Entry 8Y51 (electron microscopy, 3.30 A resolution); this record covers chains B and G of the 5 polymer chains in the assembly.

Chain B:
Molecule: Guanine nucleotide-binding protein G(I)/G(S)/G(T) subunit beta-1
Organism: Homo sapiens
UniProtKB: P62873 (GBB1_HUMAN); residues 7-345 here correspond to UniProt positions 2-340 (UniProt number = residue number - 5)
Amino-acid sequence (345 residues; numbered 1 to 345; the number before each row is that of its first residue):
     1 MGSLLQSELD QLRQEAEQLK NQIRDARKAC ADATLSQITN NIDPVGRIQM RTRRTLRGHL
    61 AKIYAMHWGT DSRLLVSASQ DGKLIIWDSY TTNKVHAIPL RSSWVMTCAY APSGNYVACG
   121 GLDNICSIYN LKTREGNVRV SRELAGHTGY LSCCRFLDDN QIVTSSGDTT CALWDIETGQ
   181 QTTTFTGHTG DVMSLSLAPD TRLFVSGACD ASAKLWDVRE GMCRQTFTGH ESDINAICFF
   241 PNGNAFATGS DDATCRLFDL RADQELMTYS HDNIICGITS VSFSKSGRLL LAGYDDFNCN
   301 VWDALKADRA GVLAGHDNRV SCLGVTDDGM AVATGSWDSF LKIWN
Unresolved in the structure: 1-7
Differences from the reference sequence: initiating methionine (1); expression tag (2-6)
UniProt features mapped onto this chain:
  - modified residue: S7 (N-acetylserine), H271 (Phosphohistidine)

Chain G:
Molecule: Guanine nucleotide-binding protein G(I)/G(S)/G(O) subunit gamma-2
Organism: Homo sapiens
UniProtKB: P59768 (GBG2_HUMAN); residues 0-70 here correspond to UniProt positions 1-71 (UniProt number = residue number + 1)
Amino-acid sequence (71 residues; row label = number of the first residue in the row; numbering starts at 0):
     0 MASNNTASIA QARKLVEQLK MEANIDRIKV SKAAADLMAY CEAHAKEDPL LTPVPASENP
    60 FREKKFFCAI L
Unresolved in the structure: 0-4, 59-70
UniProt features mapped onto this chain:
  - modified residue: A1 (N-acetylalanine), C67 (Cysteine methyl ester)
  - lipidation: C67 (S-geranylgeranyl cysteine)

How chain B and chain G interact:
Contacting residue pairs - 50 pairs, chain B then chain G:
  L12(B) with A11(G), hydrophobic
  A16(B) with L18(G), hydrophobic
  L19(B) with L18(G), hydrophobic
  C30(B) with V29(G)
  D32(B) with S30(G), hydrogen bond
  A33(B) with V29(G)
  L35(B) with A33(G), hydrophobic
  I38(B) with M37(G), hydrophobic
  T39(B) with M37(G)
  I42(B) with E41(G)
  V45(B) with L50(G), hydrophobic
  M50(B) with L49(G), hydrophobic
  R53(B) with N58(G)
  Y90(B) with N58(G)
  M222(B) with M20(G), hydrophobic
  C223(B) with Q17(G), hydrogen bond; M20(G); E21(G), hydrogen bond
  R224(B) with I24(G)
  T226(B) with E21(G), hydrogen bond
  F240(B) with L36(G), hydrophobic
  P241(B) with Y39(G)
  D259(B) with A32(G)
  R261(B) with I27(G); D35(G), salt bridge
  D263(B) with R26(G), salt bridge
  Q264(B) with V29(G)
  L266(B) with V29(G), hydrophobic
  S284(B) with D47(G), hydrogen bond; P48(G)
  K285(B) with Y39(G), hydrogen bond (backbone-side chain); H43(G); E46(G), salt bridge; P48(G)
  S286(B) with Y39(G); C40(G), hydrogen bond (backbone-side chain); H43(G); A44(G); D47(G), hydrogen bond
  R288(B) with C40(G)
  L289(B) with D47(G); L50(G)
  L305(B) with M37(G), hydrophobic
  V325(B) with P48(G), hydrophobic
  G329(B) with P48(G)
  M330(B) with P48(G)
  V332(B) with L49(G), hydrophobic
  N345(B) with P48(G); L49(G); N58(G)
Other interface residues (no listed pair), chain B (51 interface residues in all): K20, I23, A26, A31, I48, R54, K214, Q225, N242, A245, L257, A262, G287, A331, W344
Other interface residues (no listed pair), chain G (33 interface residues in all): R12, V15, K19, A22, K28, K31, E57

Overview:
51 residues of chain B face 33 of chain G across their interface, with 8 hydrogen bonds and 3 salt bridges.
Among the polar pairs are R261(B)-D35(G), D263(B)-R26(G) and K285(B)-E46(G).
Here chain B is Guanine nucleotide-binding protein G(I)/G(S)/G(T) subunit beta-1 and chain G is Guanine
nucleotide-binding protein G(I)/G(S)/G(O) subunit gamma-2, both from Homo sapiens. Entry 8Y51 (Cryo-EM
structure of the BRS3-Gq complex) was determined by electron microscopy.
